2BYP - chains C and D of the 10 polymer chains in the assembly; structure by X-ray diffraction, 2.07 A resolution.

== Chain C (and D) ==
Name: Soluble acetylcholine receptor
From: Aplysia californica
Notes: chain D of this document is another copy of the same molecule, construct and numbering; everything in this record applies to it too
Reference sequence: Q8WSF8 (Q8WSF8_APLCA); residues 1-208 here correspond to UniProt positions 18-225 (UniProt number = residue number + 17)
Sequence (214 residues; row label = number of the first residue in the row; numbers below 1 keep their minus sign (Asp-5 is residue -5)):
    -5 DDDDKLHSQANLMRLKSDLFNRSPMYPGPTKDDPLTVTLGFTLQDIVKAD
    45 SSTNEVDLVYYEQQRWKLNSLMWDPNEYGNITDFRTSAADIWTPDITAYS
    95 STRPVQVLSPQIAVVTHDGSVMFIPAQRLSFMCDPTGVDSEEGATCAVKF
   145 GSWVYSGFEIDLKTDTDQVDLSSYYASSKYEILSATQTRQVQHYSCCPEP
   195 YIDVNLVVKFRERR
Not modelled in the structure: -5 to -3 (chain D: -5 to -1, 17-18)
Sequence notes: expression tag (-5 to 0)
Disulfide bonds: Cys127-Cys140, Cys190-Cys191
Reported in the primary citation:
  - post-translational modification sites: Asn74

== Interface between chain C and chain D ==
Contacting residue pairs (52; chain C residue first):
  Lys-1(C) - Asp26(D)
  Lys-1(C) - Asp27(D)  salt bridge
  Ser2(C) - Asp26(D)
  Ser2(C) - Asp27(D)  hydrogen bond
  Gln3(C) - Pro21(D)
  Gln3(C) - Asp27(D)  hydrogen bond
  Leu6(C) - Pro21(D)  hydrophobic
  Leu6(C) - Thr24(D)
  Met7(C) - Met19(D)
  Met7(C) - Pro21(D)  hydrophobic
  Gln38(C) - Tyr93(D)  hydrogen bond (side chain-backbone)
  Gln38(C) - Ser94(D)
  Gln38(C) - Met126(D)
  Asp39(C) - Met126(D)
  Val41(C) - Thr47(D)
  Val41(C) - Glu49(D)
  Val41(C) - Thr96(D)
  Lys42(C) - Thr47(D)
  Val53(C) - Ser95(D)
  Val53(C) - Met126(D)  hydrophobic
  Tyr55(C) - Tyr93(D)  hydrogen bond (side chain-backbone)
  Tyr55(C) - Trp147(D)
  Arg79(C) - Val148(D)  hydrogen bond (side chain-backbone)
  Arg79(C) - Tyr149(D)
  Arg79(C) - Glu153(D)  salt bridge
  Gln100(C) - Arg97(D)
  Gln100(C) - Pro98(D)
  Val101(C) - Pro98(D)
  Leu102(C) - Ser95(D)
  Leu102(C) - Arg97(D)
  Leu102(C) - Pro98(D)
  Ser103(C) - Trp147(D)
  Pro104(C) - Asp89(D)
  Pro104(C) - Thr91(D)
  Pro104(C) - Trp147(D)  hydrophobic
  Ile106(C) - Asp89(D)
  Ile106(C) - Val148(D)
  Ile118(C) - Trp147(D)  hydrogen bond (backbone-side chain)
  Ala120(C) - Trp147(D)  hydrophobic
  Arg122(C) - Glu49(D)  salt bridge
  Arg122(C) - Thr96(D)  hydrogen bond (side chain-backbone)
  Arg122(C) - Arg97(D)
  Tyr169(C) - Met126(D)
  Tyr169(C) - Cys127(D)  hydrogen bond (side chain-backbone)
  Tyr169(C) - Asp128(D)  hydrogen bond (side chain-backbone)
  Ser171(C) - Asn48(D)  hydrogen bond (backbone-side chain)
  Ser171(C) - Asp128(D)
  Ser172(C) - Asn48(D)
  Lys173(C) - Ser45(D)  hydrogen bond (side chain-backbone)
  Lys173(C) - Ser46(D)  hydrogen bond (side chain-backbone)
  Lys173(C) - Thr47(D)
  Lys173(C) - Asn48(D)
Interface residues without a listed pair, chain C (28 interface residues in all): Asp-2, Leu0, Val108
Interface residues without a listed pair, chain D (26 interface residues in all): Tyr20

== Summary ==
The interface between chain C and chain D involves 28 residues on one side and 26 on the other; the contacts
include 12 hydrogen bonds and 3 salt bridges. Polar pairs include Lys-1(C)-Asp27(D), Arg79(C)-Glu153(D) and
Arg122(C)-Glu49(D). The paper reports a modification site at Asn74(C).
Both chains are Soluble acetylcholine receptor (Aplysia californica). Entry 2BYP (Crystal structure of Aplysia
californica AChBP in complex with alpha- conotoxin ImI) was determined by X-ray diffraction, deposited
together with 2BYN, 2BYQ, 2BYR and 2BYS.
